PDB entry 8Y9V | X-ray diffraction, 1.90 A resolution | chains A and B

== Chain A ==
Name: Serine protease subunit NS2B
From: Zika virus
Reference sequence: H8XX12 (H8XX12_ZIKV); residues 2-53 here correspond to UniProt positions 1411-1462 (UniProt number = residue number + 1409)
Sequence (53 residues; numbered 1 to 53; the number before each row is that of its first residue):
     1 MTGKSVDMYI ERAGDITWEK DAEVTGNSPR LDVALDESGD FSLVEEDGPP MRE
Unresolved in the structure: 1-6, 46-53
Construct notes: initiating methionine (1)

== Chain B ==
Name: Serine protease NS3
From: Zika virus
Notes: EC 3.4.21.91, 3.6.1.15, 3.6.4.13
Reference sequence: Q32ZE1 (POLG_ZIKV); residues 18-170 here correspond to UniProt positions 1516-1668 (UniProt number = residue number + 1498)
Sequence (153 residues; numbered 18 to 170; the number before each row is that of its first residue):
    18 TTDGVYRVMT RRLLGSTQVG VGVMQEGVFH TMWHVTKGAA LRSGEGRLDP YWGDVKQDLV
    78 SYCGPWKLDA AWDGLSEVQL LAVPPGERAK NIQTLPGIFK TKDGDIGAVA LDYPAGTSGS
   138 PILDKSGRVI GLYGNGVVIK NGSYVSAITQ GKR
Unresolved in the structure: 29-30
Construct notes: conflict Lys107 (Arg1605 in Q32ZE1), Ser143 (Cys1641 in Q32ZE1)
Swiss-Prot annotation at these positions:
  - active site (Charge relay system): His51, Asp75, Ser135

== Interface between chain A and chain B ==
Residue-residue contacts - 92 pairs, chain A then chain B:
  Asp7(A) with Met26(B); Thr27(B); Arg28(B), hydrogen bond (backbone-backbone)
  Met8(A) with Met26(B); Thr53(B); Ala57(B); Leu58(B); Arg59(B), hydrogen bond (backbone-backbone)
  Tyr9(A) with Arg24(B); Val25(B); Met26(B), hydrogen bond (backbone-backbone); Ser33(B), hydrogen bond; Arg59(B)
  Ile10(A) with Tyr23(B), hydrophobic; Arg24(B); Met41(B), hydrophobic; Arg59(B), hydrogen bond (backbone-backbone); Ser60(B); Leu65(B), hydrophobic
  Glu11(A) with Tyr23(B); Arg24(B), hydrogen bond (backbone-backbone)
  Arg12(A) with Asp20(B), hydrogen bond (side chain-backbone); Gly21(B); Val22(B); Tyr23(B)
  Ala13(A) with Val22(B), hydrogen bond (backbone-backbone); Val100(B), hydrophobic; Ala106(B)
  Gly14(A) with Gly21(B); Val22(B), hydrogen bond (backbone-backbone)
  Asp15(A) with Leu98(B)
  Ile16(A) with Gly21(B); Val22(B); Val40(B), hydrophobic; Leu98(B), hydrophobic; Leu140(B), hydrophobic; Gly144(B); Val146(B), hydrophobic
  Thr17(A) with Asn108(B), hydrogen bond (backbone-side chain); Leu140(B)
  Trp18(A) with Glu94(B); Val95(B); Gln96(B); Gln110(B); Leu140(B); Asp141(B); Lys142(B)
  Glu19(A) with Gln96(B), hydrogen bond (backbone-side chain); Asn108(B)
  Ala22(A) with Gln96(B); Asn108(B)
  Glu23(A) with Ile109(B); Gln110(B), hydrogen bond (backbone-backbone)
  Val24(A) with Gln110(B)
  Thr25(A) with Ile109(B); Gln110(B), hydrogen bond (backbone-backbone); Thr111(B), hydrogen bond (backbone-side chain); Leu128(B)
  Gly26(A) with Thr111(B); Ala127(B)
  Asn27(A) with Leu112(B); Ala127(B)
  Ser28(A) with Leu112(B); Pro113(B); Gly114(B)
  Pro29(A) with Gly114(B); Ile115(B), hydrogen bond (backbone-backbone); Ala127(B)
  Arg30(A) with Ile115(B); Lys117(B)
  Leu31(A) with Ile115(B), hydrogen bond (backbone-backbone); Phe116(B); Lys117(B), hydrogen bond (backbone-backbone); Ile156(B), hydrophobic
  Asp32(A) with Lys117(B), salt bridge
  Val33(A) with Phe116(B), hydrophobic; Lys117(B), hydrogen bond (backbone-backbone); Thr118(B)
  Leu35(A) with Lys73(B)
  Asp36(A) with Lys73(B)
  Glu37(A) with Lys73(B)
  Ser38(A) with Val72(B)
  Gly39(A) with Val72(B); Lys73(B); Asn152(B), hydrogen bond (backbone-side chain)
  Phe41(A) with Phe116(B), hydrophobic; Asn152(B); Gly153(B); Val154(B); Ala164(B), hydrophobic
  Ser42(A) with Val154(B)
  Leu43(A) with Val155(B)
Other interface residues (no listed pair), chain B (56 interface residues in all): Thr19, Val36, Phe46, Val52, Tyr130, Val162

== Overview ==
Chain A and chain B form an interface of 33 and 56 residues respectively; the contacts include 19 hydrogen
bonds and 1 salt bridge. Among the polar pairs are Asp32(A)-Lys117(B), Tyr9(A)-Ser33(B) and Arg12(A)-Asp20(B).
Curated annotation (UniProt) lists 3 active-site residues on chain B.
Chain A is Serine protease subunit NS2B and chain B is Serine protease NS3, both from Zika virus; the
structure, ZIKV NS2B/NS3 protease, was determined by X-ray diffraction.
